Entry 5L5Q (X-ray diffraction, 2.80 A resolution); this record covers chains Z and a of the 28 polymer chains in the assembly.

== Chain Z ==
Protein: Proteasome subunit beta type-6
Source organism: Saccharomyces cerevisiae (strain ATCC 204508 / S288c)
Notes: EC 3.4.25.1
Reference sequence: chimeric construct of P23724, P20618: residues 1-96 from P23724 (PSB6_YEAST) positions 20-115 (UniProt number = residue number + 19); residues 97-111 from P20618 positions 124-138 (UniProt number = residue number + 27); residues 112-117 from P23724 (PSB6_YEAST) positions 131-136 (UniProt number = residue number + 19); residues 118-133 from P20618 positions 145-160 (UniProt number = residue number + 27); residues 134-222 from P23724 (PSB6_YEAST) positions 153-241 (UniProt number = residue number + 19)
Chain sequence (222 residues; each row starts with the number of its first residue):
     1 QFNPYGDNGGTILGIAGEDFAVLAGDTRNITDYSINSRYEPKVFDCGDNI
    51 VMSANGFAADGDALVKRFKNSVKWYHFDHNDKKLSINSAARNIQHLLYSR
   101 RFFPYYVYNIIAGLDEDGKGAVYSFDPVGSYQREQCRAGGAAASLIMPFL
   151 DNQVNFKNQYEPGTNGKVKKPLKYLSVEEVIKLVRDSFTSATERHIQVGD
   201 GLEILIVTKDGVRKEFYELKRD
UniProt features mapped onto this chain:
  - modified residue: Tyr123 (Phosphotyrosine)
Ion coordination: Mg2+: Thr192, Val198
Small-molecule neighbours: 6NV (N-[(2R)-1-[[(2S)-3-(4-methoxyphenyl)-1-[[(2S,3S,4R)-4-methyl-3,5-bis(oxidanyl)-1-phenyl-pentan-2-yl]amino]-1-oxidanylidene-propan-2-yl]amino]-1-oxidanylidene-propan-2-yl]-1-methyl-5H-indene-2-carboxamide): Ser124, Asp126, Ser130, Tyr131, Gln132, Glu134, Arg137

== Chain a ==
Protein: Proteasome subunit beta type-7
Source organism: Saccharomyces cerevisiae (strain ATCC 204508 / S288c)
Notes: EC 3.4.25.1
Reference sequence: P30657 (PSB7_YEAST); residues -12 to 233 here correspond to UniProt positions 21-266 (UniProt number = residue number + 33)
Chain sequence (246 residues; numbered -12 to 233; the number before each row is that of its first residue; numbers below 1 keep their minus sign (Thr-12 is residue -12)):
   -12 TQIANAGASPMVNTQQPIVTGTSVISMKYDNGVIIAADNLGSYGSLLRFN
    38 GVERLIPVGDNTVVGISGDISDMQHIERLLKDLVTENAYDNPLADAEEAL
    88 EPSYIFEYLATVMYQRRSKMNPLWNAIIVAGVQSNGDQFLRYVNLLGVTY
   138 SSPTLATGFGAHMANPLLRKVVDRESDIPKTTVQVAEEAIVNAMRVLYYR
   188 DARSSRNFSLAIIDKNTGLTFKKNLQVENMKWDFAKDIKGYGTQKI
Disordered / not traced: -12 to 0

== Interface between chain Z and chain a ==
Contacting residue pairs (42):
  Gln1(Z) with Thr1(a), hydrogen bond
  Phe2(Z) with Thr1(a); Arg104(a); Met107(a); Pro109(a), hydrophobic; Trp111(a), hydrophobic; Leu132(a), hydrophobic; Leu133(a), hydrophobic
  Asn3(Z) with Leu133(a)
  Pro4(Z) with Arg104(a), hydrogen bond (backbone-side chain); Met107(a), hydrophobic; Leu133(a)
  Asn8(Z) with Val135(a)
  Asn29(Z) with Tyr137(a)
  Ser34(Z) with His149(a), hydrogen bond
  Ile35(Z) with Arg156(a), hydrogen bond (backbone-side chain)
  Asn36(Z) with Tyr137(a), hydrogen bond; Ser139(a); Arg156(a)
  Ser37(Z) with Ser138(a), hydrogen bond (side chain-backbone)
  Glu40(Z) with Arg128(a), salt bridge; Tyr137(a); Ser138(a), hydrogen bond (side chain-backbone)
  Phe57(Z) with Arg104(a); Leu133(a); Val135(a), hydrophobic
  Ala59(Z) with Tyr101(a); Leu133(a); Gly134(a); Val135(a)
  Asp60(Z) with Tyr101(a), hydrogen bond; Arg104(a), salt bridge
  Asp62(Z) with Thr136(a), hydrogen bond
  Ala63(Z) with Tyr101(a)
  Lys66(Z) with Glu94(a), salt bridge
  Arg100(Z) with Tyr101(a); Arg104(a)
  Phe103(Z) with Ser105(a)
  Tyr105(Z) with Tyr101(a)
  Glu218(Z) with Arg161(a), salt bridge
  Arg221(Z) with Asp160(a), salt bridge; Arg161(a)
Interface residues without a listed pair, chain Z (25 interface residues in all): Tyr5, Arg38, Tyr39
Interface residues without a listed pair, chain a (22 interface residues in all): Leu142

== Summary ==
Chain Z and chain a form an interface of 25 and 22 residues respectively; the contacts include 9 hydrogen
bonds and 5 salt bridges. Polar contacts include Glu40(Z)-Arg128(a), Asp60(Z)-Arg104(a) and Lys66(Z)-Glu94(a).
Bound to chain Z: compound 6NV.
Chain Z is Proteasome subunit beta type-6 and chain a is Proteasome subunit beta type-7, both from
Saccharomyces cerevisiae (strain ATCC 204508 / S288c); the structure, Yeast 20S proteasome with human beta5i
(1-138) and human beta6 (97-111; 118-133) in complex with epoxyketone ..., was determined by X-ray diffraction
(same publication as 5L52, 5L54, 5L55, 5L5A, 5L5B, 5L5D and 30 further entries).
